Entry 6G8K (X-ray diffraction, 1.25 A resolution); this record covers chains A and P.

Chain A:
Molecule: 14-3-3 protein sigma
Organism: Homo sapiens
UniProtKB: P31947 (1433S_HUMAN); residue numbers follow UniProt; this construct covers 1-231
Chain sequence (236 residues; row label = number of the first residue in the row; numbers below 1 keep their minus sign (Gly-4 is residue -4)):
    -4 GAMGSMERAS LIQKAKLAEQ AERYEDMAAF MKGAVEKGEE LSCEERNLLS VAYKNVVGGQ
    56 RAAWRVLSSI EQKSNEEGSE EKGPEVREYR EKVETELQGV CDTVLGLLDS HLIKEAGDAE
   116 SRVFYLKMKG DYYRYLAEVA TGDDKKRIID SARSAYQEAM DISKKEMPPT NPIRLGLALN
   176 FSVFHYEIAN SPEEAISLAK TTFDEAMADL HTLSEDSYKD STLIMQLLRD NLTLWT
Sequence notes: expression tag (-4 to 0)
Ion coordination: Na+: Gln8, Lys77, Glu80; Mg2+: Glu75, Glu161

Chain P:
Molecule: Ace-arg-ala-his-sep-ser-pro-ala-bse-leu-gln
Chain sequence (11 residues; row label = number of the first residue in the row):
   123 XRAHSSPAXL Q
Disordered / not traced: 123-124, 130-133
Modified positions: ACE (acetyl group) at position 123; Ser127 (phosphoserine; SEP); BSE (beta-3-serine) at position 131

How chain A and chain P interact:
Residue-residue contacts - 22 pairs, chain A then chain P:
  Lys49(A) - Ser127(P)
  Lys49(A) - Ser128(P)  hydrogen bond (side chain-backbone)
  Lys49(A) - Pro129(P)
  Arg56(A) - Ser127(P)
  Lys122(A) - Ser128(P)  hydrogen bond
  Arg129(A) - Ser127(P)
  Tyr130(A) - Ser127(P)
  Gly171(A) - Ser128(P)
  Leu174(A) - His126(P)
  Leu174(A) - Ser127(P)
  Leu174(A) - Ser128(P)
  Asn175(A) - Ser127(P)
  Asn175(A) - Ser128(P)  hydrogen bond (side chain-backbone)
  Val178(A) - His126(P)
  Glu182(A) - Ala125(P)  hydrogen bond (side chain-backbone)
  Leu222(A) - His126(P)
  Leu222(A) - Pro129(P)
  Asp225(A) - His126(P)  salt bridge
  Asn226(A) - Ala125(P)
  Asn226(A) - His126(P)  hydrogen bond (side chain-backbone)
  Leu229(A) - Ala125(P)
  Trp230(A) - Ala125(P)  hydrophobic

Overview:
Chain A and chain P form an interface of 15 and 5 residues respectively, with 5 hydrogen bonds and 1 salt
bridge. Among the polar pairs are Asp225(A)-His126(P), Lys49(A)-Ser128(P) and Lys122(A)-Ser128(P). The Na+
site is built by Gln8(A), Lys77(A) and Glu80(A).
Here chain A is 14-3-3 protein sigma (Homo sapiens) and chain P is
Ace-arg-ala-his-sep-ser-pro-ala-bse-leu-gln. Entry 6G8K (14-3-3sigma in complex with a S131beta3S mutated YAP
pS127 phosphopeptide) was determined by X-ray diffraction together with 6G6X, 6G8I, 6G8J, 6G8L, 6G8P and 6G8Q
from the same study.
